4U0M - chain A; structure by X-ray diffraction, 2.30 A resolution.

== Chain A ==
Molecule: Cyclic AMP-GMP synthase
Source organism: Vibrio cholerae El Tor N16961
Notes: EC 2.7.7.86
Reference sequence: Q9KVG7 (DNCV_VIBCH); residues 1-419 here = UniProt positions 1-419
Amino-acid sequence (427 residues; each row starts with the number of its first residue):
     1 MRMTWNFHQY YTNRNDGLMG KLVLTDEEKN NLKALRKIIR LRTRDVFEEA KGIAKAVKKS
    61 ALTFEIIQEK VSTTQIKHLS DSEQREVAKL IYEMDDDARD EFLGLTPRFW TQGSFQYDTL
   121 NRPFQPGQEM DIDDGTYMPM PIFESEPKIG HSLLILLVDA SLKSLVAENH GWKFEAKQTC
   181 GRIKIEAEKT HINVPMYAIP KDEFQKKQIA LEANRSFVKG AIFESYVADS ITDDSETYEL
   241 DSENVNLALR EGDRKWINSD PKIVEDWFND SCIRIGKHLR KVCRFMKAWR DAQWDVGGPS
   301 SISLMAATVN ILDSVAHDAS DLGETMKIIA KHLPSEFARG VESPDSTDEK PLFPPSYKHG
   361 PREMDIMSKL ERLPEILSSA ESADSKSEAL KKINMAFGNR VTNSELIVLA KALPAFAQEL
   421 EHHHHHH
Not modelled in the structure: 1-2, 216-237, 412-427
Construct notes: engineered mutation N193 (Asp in Q9KVG7); expression tag (420-427)
Ion coordination: Mg2+: D131, D133 (together with GTP)
Small-molecule neighbours:
  - ATP (adenosine-5'-triphosphate): Q112, D133, K177, T179, R182, N193, L247, S259
  - GTP (guanosine-5'-triphosphate): Q112, G113, S114, Y117, T119, L120, D131, D133, P261, V264, K287, R290, S301, I302, M305, S343, D345, D348, L352
  - TLL (N-[4-({[(6S)-2-amino-5-methyl-4-oxo-1,4,5,6,7,8-hexahydropteridin-6-yl]methyl}amino)benzoyl]-L-gamma-glutamyl-L-glutamic acid): R36, R40, R44, P107, R108, F109, W110, T111, Q116, Y137, I199, F204, Q208, Y238, E239, L240, D241, S242, V245, D260, P261, K262
Curated features (UniProtKB/Swiss-Prot):
  - binding site (GTP): Q112 to Y117, K287, S301, D348
  - binding site (Mg(2+)): D131, D133
  - binding site (ATP): R182, S259

== In short ==
Ligands of chain A: GTP, ATP and compound TLL. D131 and D133 form the Mg2+ site. Curated annotation (UniProt)
lists 9 GTP-binding residues, Mg2+-binding residues D131 and D133 and ATP-binding residues R182 and S259.
Chain A is Cyclic AMP-GMP synthase (Vibrio cholerae El Tor N16961); the structure, Structure of the Vibrio
cholerae di-nucleotide cyclase (DncV) mutant D193N in complex with ATP, GTP and ..., was determined by X-ray
diffraction (same publication as 4U03, 4U0L and 4U0N).
